PDB entry 7EUU | X-ray diffraction, 2.20 A resolution | chain A

== Chain A ==
Molecule: 2-oxoglutarate (2-OG)-dependent dioxygenase
Organism: Cercospora sojina
Chain sequence (333 residues; each row starts with the number of its first residue):
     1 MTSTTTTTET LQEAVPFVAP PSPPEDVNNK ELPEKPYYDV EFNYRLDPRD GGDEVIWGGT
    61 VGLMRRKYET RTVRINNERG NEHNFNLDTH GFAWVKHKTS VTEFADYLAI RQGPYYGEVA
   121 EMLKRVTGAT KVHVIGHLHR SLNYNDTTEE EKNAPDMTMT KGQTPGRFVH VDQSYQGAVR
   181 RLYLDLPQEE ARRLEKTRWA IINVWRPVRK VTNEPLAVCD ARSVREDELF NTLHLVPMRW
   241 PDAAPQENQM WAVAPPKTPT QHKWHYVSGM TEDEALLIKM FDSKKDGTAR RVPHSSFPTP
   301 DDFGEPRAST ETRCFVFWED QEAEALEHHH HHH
Disordered / not traced: 1-34, 323-333
Metal / ion sites: Cu ion: His-170, Asp-172, His-294 (together with N-oxalylglycine)
Small-molecule neighbours:
  - JD9 (2,6,11-trimethoxy-4,7,9-tris(oxidanyl)-1,12-bis[(2R)-2-oxidanylpropyl]perylene-3,10-dione): Gly-58, Gly-59, Tyr-107, Arg-111, Ile-135, Gly-136, His-137, Leu-138, Arg-140, Met-159, Gln-163, Asp-172, Gln-173, Arg-181, Asp-185, His-234, Val-236, Met-238, Gln-246, Glu-247, Asn-248, Met-250, Arg-313
  - N-oxalylglycine (OGA): Arg-140, Pro-165, Gly-166, His-170, Asp-172, Asn-203, Trp-205, Leu-216, Met-280, His-294, Ser-296, Arg-307, Ser-309, Glu-311, Arg-313

== Summary ==
Ligands of chain A: N-oxalylglycine and compound JD9. The Cu ion site is built by His-170, Asp-172 and
His-294.
Chain A is 2-oxoglutarate (2-OG)-dependent dioxygenase (Cercospora sojina); the structure, Crystal structures
of 2-oxoglutarate dependent dioxygenase (CTB9) in complex with N-oxalylglycine and pre-cercosporin, was
determined by X-ray diffraction (same publication as 7EUS and 7EUT).
